3PBK - chain A; structure by X-ray diffraction, 3.00 A resolution.

Chain A:
Name: Fatty Acyl-Adenylate Ligase
Organism: Escherichia coli
UniProt: Q8FDN4 (Q8FDN4_ECOL6); residue numbers follow UniProt; this construct covers 5-576
Amino-acid sequence (583 residues; numbered 2 to 584; the number before each row is that of its first residue):
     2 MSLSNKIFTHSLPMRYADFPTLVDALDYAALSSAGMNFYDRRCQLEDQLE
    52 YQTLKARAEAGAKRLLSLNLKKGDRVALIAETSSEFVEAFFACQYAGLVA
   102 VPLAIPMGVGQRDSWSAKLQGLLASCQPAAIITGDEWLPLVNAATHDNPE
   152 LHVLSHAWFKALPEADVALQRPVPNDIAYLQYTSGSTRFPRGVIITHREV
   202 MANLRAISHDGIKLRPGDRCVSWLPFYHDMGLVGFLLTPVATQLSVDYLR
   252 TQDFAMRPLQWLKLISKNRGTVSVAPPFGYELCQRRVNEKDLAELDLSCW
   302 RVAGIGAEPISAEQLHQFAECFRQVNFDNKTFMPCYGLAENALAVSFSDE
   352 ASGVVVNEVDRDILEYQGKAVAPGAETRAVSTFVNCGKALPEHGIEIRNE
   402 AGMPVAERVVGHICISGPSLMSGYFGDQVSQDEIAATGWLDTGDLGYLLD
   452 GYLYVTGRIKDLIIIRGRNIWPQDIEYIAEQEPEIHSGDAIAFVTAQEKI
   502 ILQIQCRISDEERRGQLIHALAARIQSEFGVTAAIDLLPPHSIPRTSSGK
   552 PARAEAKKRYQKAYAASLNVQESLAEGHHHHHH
Unresolved in the structure: 2-13, 569-584
Construct notes: expression tag (2-4, 577-584)
Modified / non-standard residues: Mse2 (selenomethionine); Mse15, Mse37, Mse108, Mse202, Mse231, Mse257, Mse334, Mse404, Mse422 (selenomethionine; parent Met)
Small-molecule neighbours: 1ZZ (5'-O-[(S)-(dodecanoyloxy)(hydroxy)phosphoryl]adenosine): Thr184, Ile208, Ile213, Asp230, Mse231, Gly235, Phe236, Thr239, Val273, Val275, Gly307, Ala308, Glu309, Pro310, Ile311, Cys336, Tyr337, Gly338, Leu339, Ala340, Glu341, Leu344, Ala345, Phe348, Cys387, Thr443, Asp445, Val456, Arg459, Ser549, Lys551
Reported in the primary citation:
  - binding site for 1ZZ: Phe236, Pro310, Cys336, Tyr337, Ala340, Leu344, Asp445, Val456, Ser549, Lys551
  - contacts within the chain: Arg362-Glu529 (hydrogen bond), Glu366-Arg469 (salt bridge), Ser382-Asp475 (hydrogen bond), Glu366-Asn470 (hydrogen bond)

Summary:
Chain A binds compound 1ZZ. The paper reports a binding site for 1ZZ at Phe236, Pro310 and Cys336 among
others; contacts within the chain involving Arg362, Glu529 and Glu366 among others.
Chain A is Fatty Acyl-Adenylate Ligase (Escherichia coli); the structure, Structural and Functional Studies of
Fatty Acyl-Adenylate Ligases from E. coli and L. pneumophila, was determined by X-ray diffraction, deposited
together with 3LNV and 3KXW.
